Entry 1ZYU (X-ray diffraction, 2.90 A resolution); this record covers chain A.

# Chain A
Molecule: Shikimate kinase
From: Mycobacterium tuberculosis
Notes: EC 2.7.1.71
UniProtKB: P0A4Z2 (AROK_MYCTU); residues 1-176 here = UniProt positions 1-176
Chain sequence (176 residues; numbered 1 to 176; the number before each row is that of its first residue):
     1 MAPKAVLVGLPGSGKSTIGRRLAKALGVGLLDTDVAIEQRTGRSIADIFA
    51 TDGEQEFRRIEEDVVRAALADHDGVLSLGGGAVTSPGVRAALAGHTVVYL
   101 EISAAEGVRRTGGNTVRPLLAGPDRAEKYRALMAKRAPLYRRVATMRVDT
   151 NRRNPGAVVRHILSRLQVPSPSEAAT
Not modelled in the structure: 1, 170-176
Residues lining bound ligands:
  - AMP-PCP (ACP; phosphomethylphosphonic acid adenylate ester): Leu10, Pro11, Gly12, Ser13, Gly14, Lys15, Ser16, Thr17, Ile18, Asp34, Glu106, Arg110, Arg117, Thr150, Asn151, Arg153, Asn154, Pro155, Val158
  - shikimate (SKM; (3R,4S,5R)-3,4,5-trihydroxycyclohex-1-ene-1-carboxylic acid): Pro11, Lys15, Asp34, Ile45, Phe49, Phe57, Arg58, Glu61, Gly79, Gly80, Gly81, Arg117, Pro118, Leu119, Leu132, Arg136

# Overview
Ligands of chain A: AMP-PCP and shikimate.
Chain A is Shikimate kinase (Mycobacterium tuberculosis); the structure, Crystal structure of Mycobacterium
tuberculosis shikimate kinase in complex with shikimate and amppcp at 2.85 angstrom ..., was determined by
X-ray diffraction (same publication as 2G1J and 2G1K).
